Entry 7TK1 (electron microscopy, 7.10 A resolution (low resolution: residue-level contacts below are approximate; hydrogen-bond / salt-bridge calls are withheld)); this record covers chains T and W of the 27 polymer chains in the assembly.

== Chain T ==
Protein: ATP synthase subunit a
Organism: Saccharomyces cerevisiae
UniProtKB: P00854 (ATP6_YEAST); residues 1-249 here correspond to UniProt positions 11-259 (UniProt number = residue number + 10)
Amino-acid sequence (249 residues; each row starts with the number of its first residue):
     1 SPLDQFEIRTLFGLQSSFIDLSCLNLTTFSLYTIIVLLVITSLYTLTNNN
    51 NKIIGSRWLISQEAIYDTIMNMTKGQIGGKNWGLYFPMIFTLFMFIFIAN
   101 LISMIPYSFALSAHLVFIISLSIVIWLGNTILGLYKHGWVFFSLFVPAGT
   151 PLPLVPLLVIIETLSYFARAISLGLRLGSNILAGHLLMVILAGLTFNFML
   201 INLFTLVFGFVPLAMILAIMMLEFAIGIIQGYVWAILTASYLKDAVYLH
Unresolved in the structure: 1-25

== Chain W ==
Protein: ATP synthase subunit f
Organism: Saccharomyces cerevisiae
UniProtKB: Q06405 (ATPK_YEAST); residues 1-95 here correspond to UniProt positions 7-101 (UniProt number = residue number + 6)
Amino-acid sequence (95 residues; numbered 1 to 95; the number before each row is that of its first residue):
     1 VSTLIPPKVVSSKNIGSAPNAKRIANVVHFYKSLPQGPAPAIKANTRLAR
    51 YKAKYFDGDNASGKPLWHFALGIIAFGYSMEYYFHLRHHKGAEEH
Unresolved in the structure: 86-95

== How chain T and chain W interact ==
Contacting residue pairs (7; chain T residue first):
  Leu-46(T) / Phe-56(W)
  Thr-47(T) / Phe-56(W)
  Asn-49(T) / Ala-41(W)
  Asn-50(T) / Ala-41(W)
  Ser-56(T) / Gly-58(W)
  Arg-57(T) / Gly-58(W)
  Tyr-107(T) / Gly-77(W)
Interface residues without a listed pair, chain T (8 interface residues in all): Ser-108
Interface residues without a listed pair, chain W (5 interface residues in all): Tyr-78

== Overview ==
Chain T and chain W form an interface of 8 and 5 residues respectively.
Here chain T is ATP synthase subunit a and chain W is ATP synthase subunit f, both from Saccharomyces
cerevisiae. Entry 7TK1 (Yeast ATP synthase State 1catalytic(d) without exogenous ATP backbone model) was
determined by electron microscopy (same publication as 7TJS, 7TJT, 7TJU, 7TJV, 7TJW, 7TJX and 30 further
entries).
